PDB entry 7D08 | electron microscopy, 4.00 A resolution | chains G and L of the 12 polymer chains in the assembly

# Chain G (and L)
Molecule: MCE family protein
Organism: Acinetobacter baumannii
Notes: chain L of this document is another copy of the same molecule, construct and numbering; everything in this record applies to it too
UniProtKB: V5V921 (V5V921_ACIBA); residues 1-222 here = UniProt positions 1-222
Amino-acid sequence (222 residues; row label = number of the first residue in the row):
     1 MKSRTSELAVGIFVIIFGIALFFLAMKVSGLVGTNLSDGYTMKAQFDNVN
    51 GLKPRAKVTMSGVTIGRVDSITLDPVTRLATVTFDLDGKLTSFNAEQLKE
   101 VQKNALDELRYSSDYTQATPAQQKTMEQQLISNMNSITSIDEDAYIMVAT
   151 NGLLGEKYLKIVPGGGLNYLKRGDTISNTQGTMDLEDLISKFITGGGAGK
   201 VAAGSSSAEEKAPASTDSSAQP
Not modelled in the structure: 1-2, 194-222

# Interface between chain G and chain L
Residue-residue contacts (27; chain G residue first):
  I19(G) with M26(L), hydrophobic
  F22(G) with L31(L), hydrophobic
  F23(G) with S29(L); L31(L), hydrophobic
  K27(G) with G30(L)
  M60(G) with R78(L)
  S61(G) with D47(L), hydrogen bond (side chain-backbone); V49(L)
  G62(G) with V49(L)
  V63(G) with L73(L), hydrophobic
  L90(G) with P75(L)
  F93(G) with P75(L); V76(L), hydrophobic
  Q97(G) with V76(L)
  S139(G) with P75(L), hydrogen bond (side chain-backbone); R78(L), hydrogen bond (backbone-side chain)
  I140(G) with R78(L)
  D141(G) with R78(L), salt bridge
  T150(G) with E186(L)
  N151(G) with N50(L), hydrogen bond; D184(L)
  L153(G) with L185(L), hydrophobic
  Y158(G) with N50(L), hydrogen bond
  K160(G) with D184(L), salt bridge
  K191(G) with I193(L)
  F192(G) with F192(L); I193(L)
Other interface residues (no listed pair), chain G (26 interface residues in all): I65, V101, A149, G152, Y169
Other interface residues (no listed pair), chain L (22 interface residues in all): N48, I71, A80, L153, L154, I189

# Summary
Chain G and chain L form an interface of 26 and 22 residues respectively, with 5 hydrogen bonds and 2 salt
bridges. Polar contacts include D141(G)-R78(L), K160(G)-D184(L) and S61(G)-D47(L).
Both chains are MCE family protein (Acinetobacter baumannii). Entry 7D08 (Acinetobacter MlaFEDB complex in
ATP-bound Vtrans1 conformation) was determined by electron microscopy (same publication as 7D06, 7D09 and
7D0A).
